PDB entry 5TK7 | X-ray diffraction, 1.90 A resolution | chain A

# Chain A
Molecule: OxsA protein
Organism: Bacillus megaterium
UniProt: O24769 (O24769_BACME); residues 1-194 here = UniProt positions 1-194
Chain sequence (194 residues; each row starts with the number of its first residue):
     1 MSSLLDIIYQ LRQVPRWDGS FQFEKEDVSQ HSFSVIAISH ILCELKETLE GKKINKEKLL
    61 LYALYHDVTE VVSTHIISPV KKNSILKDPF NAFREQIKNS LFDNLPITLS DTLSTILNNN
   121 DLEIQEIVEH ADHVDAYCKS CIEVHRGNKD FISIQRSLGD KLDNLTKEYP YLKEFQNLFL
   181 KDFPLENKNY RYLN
Disordered / not traced: 1, 193-194
Curated features (UniProtKB/Swiss-Prot):
  - binding site (4'-phosphooxetanocin A): R16, W17, H75, S78, K81
  - binding site (oxetanocin A): W17, H75, S78
  - binding site (Mg(2+)): H31, H66, D67, D132
Bound ions: Mg2+ site 1: H31, H66, D67, D132; Mg2+ site 2: D132 (together with oxetanocin A triphosphate)
Residues lining bound ligands: oxetanocin A triphosphate (7D4; [[(2S,3R,4R)-4-(6-aminopurin-9-yl)-3-(hydroxymethyl)oxetan-2-yl]methoxy-oxidanyl-phosphoryl] phosphono hydrogen phosphate): R16, W17, S20, E70, H75, I77, S78, P79, K81, K82, D132, H133, A136, I154, S157, L158, K161
What the authors report for this chain:
  - conformationally variable residues (order/disorder transition): I76 to I97
  - Mg2+ coordination: H66, D132
  - binding site for oxetanocin A triphosphate: H75, S78
  - specificity-determining residues: W17 (citing earlier work)
  - catalytic residues: E70 (citing earlier work)

# Overview
Ligands of chain A: oxetanocin A triphosphate. The Mg2+ site 1 is built by H31, H66, D67 and D132. UniProt
lists 5 residues binding 4'-phosphooxetanocin A, 3 oxetanocin A-binding residues and 4 Mg2+-binding residues.
The paper reports the catalytic residue E70; a binding site for oxetanocin A triphosphate at H75 and S78.
Chain A is OxsA protein (Bacillus megaterium); the structure, Structure of the HD-domain phosphohydrolase OxsA
with Oxetanocin-A triphosphate bound, was determined by X-ray diffraction (same publication as 5TK6, 5TK8,
5TK9 and 5TKA).
